1RGF - chains A and B; structure by X-ray diffraction, 1.20 A resolution.

# Chain A (and B)
Name: Ribonuclease
Source organism: Streptomyces aureofaciens
Notes: EC 3.1.27.3; chain B of this document is another copy of the same molecule, construct and numbering; everything in this record applies to it too
UniProtKB: P05798 (RNSA_STRAU); residues 1-96 here = UniProt positions 1-96
Sequence (96 residues; numbered 1 to 96; the number before each row is that of its first residue):
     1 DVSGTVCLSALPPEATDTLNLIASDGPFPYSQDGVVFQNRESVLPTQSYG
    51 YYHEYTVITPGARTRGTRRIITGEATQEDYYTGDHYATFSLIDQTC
Disulfides: C7-C96
Curated features (UniProtKB/Swiss-Prot):
  - active site: E54 (Proton acceptor), H85 (Proton donor)
  - mutagenesis: N39 (N39A/D/S: Decreases protein stability)

# Interface between chain A and chain B
Pairs across the interface (7):
  R40(A) with P60(B); G61(B), hydrogen bond (backbone-backbone); R63(B)
  E41(A) with P60(B)
  S42(A) with I58(B)
  T46(A) with Y30(B); I58(B)
Other interface residues (no listed pair), chain B (7 interface residues in all): P29, A62

# Summary
Chain A and chain B form an interface of 4 and 7 residues respectively; the contacts include 1 hydrogen bond.
The hydrogen-bonded pair R40(A)-G61(B) is a backbone contact. UniProt lists active-site residues E54(A) and
H85(A) and one mutagenesis site on chain A.
Chain A and chain B are both Ribonuclease (Streptomyces aureofaciens); the structure, Hydrolase,
guanyloribonuclease, was determined by X-ray diffraction, deposited together with 1RGE, 1RGG and 1RGH.
